Entry 7YKT (electron microscopy, 5.90 A resolution (low resolution: residue-level contacts below are approximate; hydrogen-bond / salt-bridge calls are withheld)); this record covers chains F and A of the 6 polymer chains in the assembly.

== Chain F (and A) ==
Molecule: ATPase family gene 2 protein
Source organism: Saccharomyces cerevisiae
Notes: EC 3.6.4.10; chain A of this document is another copy of the same molecule, construct and numbering; everything in this record applies to it too
Reference sequence: P32794 (AFG2_YEAST); residue numbers follow UniProt; this construct covers 1-780
Amino-acid sequence (780 residues; row label = number of the first residue in the row):
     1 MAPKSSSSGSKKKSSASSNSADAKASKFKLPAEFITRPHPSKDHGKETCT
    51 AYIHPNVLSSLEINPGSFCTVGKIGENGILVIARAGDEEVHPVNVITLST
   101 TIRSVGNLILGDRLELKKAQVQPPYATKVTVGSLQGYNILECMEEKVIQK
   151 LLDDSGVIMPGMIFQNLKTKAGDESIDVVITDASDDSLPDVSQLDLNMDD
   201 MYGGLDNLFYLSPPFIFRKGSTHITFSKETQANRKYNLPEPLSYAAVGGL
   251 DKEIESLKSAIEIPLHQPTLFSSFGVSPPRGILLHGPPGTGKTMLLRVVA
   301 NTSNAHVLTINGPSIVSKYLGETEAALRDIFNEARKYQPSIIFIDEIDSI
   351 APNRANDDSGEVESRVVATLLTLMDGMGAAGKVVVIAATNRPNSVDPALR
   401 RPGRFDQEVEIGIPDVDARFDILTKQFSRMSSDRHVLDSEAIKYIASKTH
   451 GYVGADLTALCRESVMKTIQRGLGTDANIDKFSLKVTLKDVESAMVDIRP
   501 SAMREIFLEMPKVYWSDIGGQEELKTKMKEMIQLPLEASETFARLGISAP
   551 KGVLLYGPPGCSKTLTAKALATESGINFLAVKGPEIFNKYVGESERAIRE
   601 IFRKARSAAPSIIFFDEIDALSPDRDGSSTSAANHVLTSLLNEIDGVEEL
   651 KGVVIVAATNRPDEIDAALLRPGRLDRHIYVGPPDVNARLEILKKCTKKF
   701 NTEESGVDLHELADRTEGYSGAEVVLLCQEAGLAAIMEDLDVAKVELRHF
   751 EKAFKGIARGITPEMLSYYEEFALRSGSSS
Disordered / not traced: 1-27, 206-219, 777-780
Ligand contacts:
  - ADP (adenosine-5'-diphosphate): Pro559, Gly560, Ser562, Lys563, Thr564, Leu565, Lys568, Asp616, Glu617, Asn660, Ile692, Lys695, Gly721, Ala722, Val725
  - ATP (adenosine-5'-triphosphate): Gly248, Pro288, Gly289, Thr290, Gly291, Lys292, Thr293, Met294, Ile422, Gly454, Ala455, Thr458
UniProt features mapped onto this chain:
  - binding site (ATP): Gly286 to Thr293, Gly557 to Thr564
  - mutagenesis: Phe343 (F343L: In dgr1-sup*; moderate loss of catalytic activity. No growth defect. Restores growth and formation of 60S ribosomal subunit maturation but not catalytic activity or oligomerization ...), Glu346 (E346Q: Reduces basal and RLP24-dependent ATPase activity. Increases interaction with RLP24. Slightly reduces RLP24 release. Does not affect composition of pre-60S ribosomal particles or growth), Leu457 (L457S: In afg2-18, drg1-18 or drg1-ts; temperature sensitive mutant. At the restrictive temperature of 37 degrees Celsius, impaired growth ...), Cys561 to Ser562 (Increases ATPase activity and reduces affinity for ATP. Mild defect in oligomerization), Cys561 (C561T: In drg1-11; severe loss of ATPase activity. Severe loss of oligomerization. Resistant to diazaborine-mediated growth inhibition), Ser562 (S562G: Increases ATPase activity. Loss of oligomerization), Ala569 (A569V: In drg1-3; resistant to diazaborine-mediated growth inhibition), Glu617 (E617Q: Increases basal ATPase activity. Reduces RLP24-mediated activation. Does not affect interaction with RLP24 ...), Val725 (V725E: In drg1-1; slight loss of ATPase activity. No effect on affinity for ATP or oligomerization. Resistant to diazaborine-mediated growth inhibition ...)

== Chain F / chain A interface ==
Contacting residue pairs (47):
  Arg234(F) with Ser272(A); Ser273(A); Phe274(A)
  Asn237(F) with Ala379(A)
  Pro313(F) with Arg365(A)
  Val316(F) with Arg365(A)
  Ser317(F) with Leu320(A)
  Lys318(F) with Leu320(A)
  Met430(F) with Phe274(A); Val276(A)
  Arg434(F) with Phe274(A)
  Asp456(F) with Pro402(A)
  Ala459(F) with Pro402(A)
  Arg462(F) with Val276(A); Ser277(A); Pro279(A); Gly403(A); Asp406(A)
  Val465(F) with Phe274(A)
  Met466(F) with Phe271(A); Pro279(A)
  Gln470(F) with Ser259(A)
  Asn478(F) with Gln267(A)
  Lys481(F) with Leu270(A)
  Arg499(F) with Ser607(A)
  Pro500(F) with Arg603(A); Arg606(A)
  Met503(F) with Arg603(A); Glu648(A)
  Pro584(F) with Thr638(A)
  Lys589(F) with Val591(A); Gly592(A); His635(A)
  Phe700(F) with Ile547(A)
  Leu726(F) with Pro672(A); Gly673(A)
  Gly732(F) with Ile547(A)
  Leu733(F) with Pro550(A)
  Ile736(F) with Leu534(A); Phe542(A); Leu545(A); Ile547(A); Ser548(A)
  Met737(F) with Arg677(A)
  Asp741(F) with Thr541(A); Leu545(A)
  Val742(F) with Leu545(A)
Interface residues without a listed pair, chain F (39 interface residues in all): Lys235, Ser314, Ala455, Ile469, Ser501, Arg504, Phe587, Lys699, Gln729, Leu740
Interface residues without a listed pair, chain A (42 interface residues in all): Ile263, Pro278, Tyr319, Thr369, Glu530, Ala538, Ala549, Arg599

== In short ==
39 residues of chain F face 42 of chain A across their interface. Chain F binds ATP and ADP. From UniProt: 16
ATP-binding residues and 8 mutagenesis sites on chain F.
Both chains are ATPase family gene 2 protein (Saccharomyces cerevisiae). Entry 7YKT (Cryo-EM structure of Drg1
hexamer in helical state treated with ADP/AMPPNP/benzo-diazaborine) was determined by electron microscopy,
deposited together with 7WBB, 7WD3, 7YKK, 7YKL and 7YKZ.
